PDB entry 5VNG | X-ray diffraction, 2.60 A resolution | chains A and C of the 4 polymer chains in the assembly

# Chain A
Protein: Protein transport protein Sec23A
From: Homo sapiens
UniProt: Q15436 (SC23A_HUMAN); residue numbers follow UniProt; this construct covers 1-764
Amino-acid sequence (764 residues; row label = number of the first residue in the row):
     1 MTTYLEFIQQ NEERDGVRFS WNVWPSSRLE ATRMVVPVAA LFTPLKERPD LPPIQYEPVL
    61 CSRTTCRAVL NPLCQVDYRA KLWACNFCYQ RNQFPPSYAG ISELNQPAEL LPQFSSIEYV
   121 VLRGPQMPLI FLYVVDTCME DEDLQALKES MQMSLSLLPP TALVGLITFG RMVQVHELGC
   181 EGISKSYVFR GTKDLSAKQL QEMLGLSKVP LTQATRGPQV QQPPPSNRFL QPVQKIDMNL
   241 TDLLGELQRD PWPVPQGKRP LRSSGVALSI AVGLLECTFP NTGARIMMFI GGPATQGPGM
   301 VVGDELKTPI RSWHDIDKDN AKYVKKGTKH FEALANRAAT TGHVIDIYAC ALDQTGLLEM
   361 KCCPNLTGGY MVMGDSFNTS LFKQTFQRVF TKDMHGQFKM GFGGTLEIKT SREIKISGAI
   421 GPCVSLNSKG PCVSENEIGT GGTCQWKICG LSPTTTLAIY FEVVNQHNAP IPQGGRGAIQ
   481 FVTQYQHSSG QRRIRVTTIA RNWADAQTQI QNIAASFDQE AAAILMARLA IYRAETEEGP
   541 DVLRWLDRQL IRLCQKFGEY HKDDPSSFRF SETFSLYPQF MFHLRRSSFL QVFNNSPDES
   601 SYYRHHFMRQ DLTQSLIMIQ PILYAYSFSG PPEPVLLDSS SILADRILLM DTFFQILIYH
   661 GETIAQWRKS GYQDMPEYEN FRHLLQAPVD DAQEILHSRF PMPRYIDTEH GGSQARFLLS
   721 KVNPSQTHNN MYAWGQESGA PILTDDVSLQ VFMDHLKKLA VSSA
Disordered / not traced: 1-2, 206-224, 465-474, 538-540, 667-678, 724-745
Metal / ion sites: Zn2+: C61, C66, C85, C88

# Chain C
Protein: Vesicle-trafficking protein SEC22b
From: Mus musculus
UniProt: O08547 (SC22B_MOUSE); residue numbers follow UniProt; this construct covers 1-157
Amino-acid sequence (157 residues; row label = number of the first residue in the row):
     1 MVLLTMIARV ADGLPLAASM QEDEQSGRDL QQYQSQAKQL FRKLNEQSPT RCTLEAGAMT
    61 FHYIIEQGVC YLVLCEAAFP KKLAFAYLED LHSEFDEQHG KKVPTVSRPY SFIEFDTFIQ
   121 KTKKLYIDSR ARRNLGSINT ELQDVQRIMV ANIEEVL
Disordered / not traced: 24-28, 131-147
UniProt features mapped onto this chain:
  - modified residue: K38 (N6-acetyllysine), S137 (Phosphoserine), T140 (Phosphothreonine)

# Chain A / chain C interface
Residue-residue contacts (16; chain A residue first):
  R249(A) - R130(C)
  D250(A) - R130(C)  hydrogen bond (backbone-side chain)
  W252(A) - R130(C)
  P253(A) - D128(C)
  V254(A) - I127(C)
  V254(A) - D128(C)  hydrogen bond (backbone-side chain)
  V254(A) - S129(C)  hydrogen bond (backbone-backbone)
  V254(A) - R130(C)
  P255(A) - M1(C)  hydrophobic
  P255(A) - I127(C)
  P255(A) - S129(C)
  Q256(A) - M1(C)  hydrogen bond (backbone-side chain)
  Q256(A) - P80(C)
  Q256(A) - L83(C)
  Q256(A) - Y126(C)
  Q256(A) - S129(C)
Also at the interface, not in a pair above, chain C (9 interface residues in all): F79

# Overview
7 residues of chain A and 9 residues of chain C are in contact; the contacts include 4 hydrogen bonds. Among
the polar pairs are D250(A)-R130(C), V254(A)-D128(C) and Q256(A)-M1(C). C61(A), C66(A), C85(A) and C88(A) form
the Zn2+ site.
Here chain A is Protein transport protein Sec23A (Homo sapiens) and chain C is Vesicle-trafficking protein
SEC22b (Mus musculus). Entry 5VNG (Crystal structure of Sec23a/Sec24a/Sec22 complexed with a C-terminal II
sorting motif) was determined by X-ray diffraction, deposited together with 5VNE, 5VNF, 5VNH, 5VNI, 5VNJ, 5VNK
and 4 further entries.
